PDB entry 2IO7 | X-ray diffraction, 2.70 A resolution | chains A and B

Chain A (and B):
Protein: Bifunctional glutathionylspermidine synthetase/amidase
Organism: Escherichia coli
Notes: EC 6.3.1.8, 3.5.1.78; chain B of this document is another copy of the same molecule, construct and numbering; everything in this record applies to it too
Reference sequence: P0AES0 (GSP_ECOLI); numbering as in UniProt (aligned over 1-619)
Amino-acid sequence (619 residues; numbered 1 to 619; the number before each row is that of its first residue):
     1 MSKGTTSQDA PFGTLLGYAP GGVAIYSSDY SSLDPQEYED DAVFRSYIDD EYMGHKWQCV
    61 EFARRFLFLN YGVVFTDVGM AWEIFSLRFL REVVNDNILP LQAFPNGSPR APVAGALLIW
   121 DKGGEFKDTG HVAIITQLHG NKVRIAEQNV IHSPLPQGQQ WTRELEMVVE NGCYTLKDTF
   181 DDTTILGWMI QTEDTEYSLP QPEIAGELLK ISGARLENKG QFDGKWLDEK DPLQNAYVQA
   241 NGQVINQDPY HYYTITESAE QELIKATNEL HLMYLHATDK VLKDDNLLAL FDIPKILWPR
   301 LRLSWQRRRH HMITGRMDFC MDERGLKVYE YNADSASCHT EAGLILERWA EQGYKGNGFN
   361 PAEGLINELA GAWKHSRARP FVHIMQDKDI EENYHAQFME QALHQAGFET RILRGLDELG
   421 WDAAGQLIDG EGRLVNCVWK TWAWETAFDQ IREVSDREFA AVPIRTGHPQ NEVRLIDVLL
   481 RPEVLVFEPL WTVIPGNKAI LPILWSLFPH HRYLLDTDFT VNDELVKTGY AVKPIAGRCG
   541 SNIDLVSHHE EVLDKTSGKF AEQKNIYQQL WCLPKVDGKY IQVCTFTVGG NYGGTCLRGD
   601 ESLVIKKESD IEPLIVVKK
Not modelled in the structure: 1-9, 31-44, 454-458, 616-619 (chain B: 1-11, 28-41, 454-459, 619)
Curated features (UniProtKB/Swiss-Prot):
  - region: Glu196 to Ala205 (Linker)
  - active site: Cys59 (S-(gamma-glutamyl-cysteinyl-glycyl)-cysteine intermediate)
  - binding site (glutathionylspermidine): Gln58, Arg64, Val78 to Ala81, Asn149
  - binding site (ATP): Arg316 to Asp318, Lys498, Lys533, Cys539, Gly540, Gln568 to Trp571, Gln582, Leu603 to Ile605
  - binding site (glutathione): Arg316, Ser335, Glu392, Thr446
  - binding site (Mg(2+)): Asp318, Glu330, Asn332
  - binding site (spermidine): Glu391, Asp610
  - site: His131 (Increases nucleophilicity of active site Cys), Arg316 (Transition state stabilizer)
  - modified residue: Cys59 (Cysteine sulfenic acid (-SOH))
  - mutagenesis: Cys59 (C59A: Loss of amidase activity), Cys173 (C173A: No effect on amidase activity), Arg316 (R316E: Loss of synthetase activity), Ser335 (S335A: 3.6-fold decrease in GSH affinity, 1.6-fold decrease in spermidine activity, and 1.3-fold decrease in synthetase activity), Ser337 (S337A: No effect on GSH and spermidine affinity, but 2-fold decrease in synthetase activity), Cys338 (C338A: 10-fold decrease in GSH affinity, 5-fold decrease in spermidine activity, but no effect on synthetase activity), Glu391 (E391A: 2-fold decrease in GSH affinity, 60-fold decrease in spermidine activity, and 10-fold decrease in synthetase activity), Glu392 (E392A: 33-fold decrease in GSH affinity, 13-fold decrease in spermidine activity, and 6-fold decrease in synthetase activity), Thr441 (T441A: 3-fold decrease in GSH affinity, 21-fold decrease in spermidine activity, and 17-fold decrease in synthetase activity), Arg538 (R538A: 6-fold decrease in GSH affinity, 2.4-fold decrease in spermidine activity, and 4-fold decrease in synthetase activity), Arg598 (R598A: 10-fold increase in GSH affinity, 9-fold decrease in spermidine activity, and 15-fold decrease in synthetase activity)
Ion coordination: Mg2+ site 1: Asp318, Glu330 (together with AMP-PNP); Mg2+ site 2: Glu330, Asn332 (together with AMP-PNP)
Ligand contacts: AMP-PNP (ANP; phosphoaminophosphonic acid-adenylate ester): Arg316, Asp318, Tyr329, Glu330, Asn332, Lys498, Leu515, Ala531, Lys533, Gly537, Arg538, Cys539, Gly540, Ser541, Ile543, Leu545, Gln568, Gln569, Leu570, Trp571, Cys572, Leu573, Gln582, Leu603, Val604, Ile605
Reported in the primary citation:
  - binding site for AMP-PNP: Arg316, Cys539, Gly540
  - catalytic residues: Cys59, His131, Arg316, Glu330, Ser337, Glu391 (proposed by the authors, not directly observed)
  - mutagenesis - C338A: decreased binding to spermidine
  - mutagenesis - C338A, K607A: unchanged catalytic activity
  - mutagenesis - R316E: abolished catalytic activity
  - mutagenesis - S337A, E391A, E392A, T441A, R538A, R598A: decreased catalytic activity

Interface between chain A and chain B:
Pairs across the interface (56; chain A residue first):
  Leu15(A) - Ala424(B)  hydrophobic
  Gly17(A) - Ala424(B)
  Tyr18(A) - Ala424(B)
  Tyr18(A) - Gly425(B)
  Tyr18(A) - Gln426(B)
  Tyr18(A) - Thr466(B)
  Tyr18(A) - Arg481(B)  hydrogen bond
  Tyr18(A) - Glu483(B)
  Gly21(A) - Arg300(B)
  Gly21(A) - Val462(B)  hydrogen bond (backbone-backbone)
  Gly21(A) - Ile464(B)
  Gly21(A) - Pro482(B)
  Gly22(A) - Ile464(B)
  Asp49(A) - Arg307(B)  salt bridge
  Phe68(A) - Leu303(B)
  Leu69(A) - Arg300(B)
  Asn70(A) - Pro299(B)
  Tyr71(A) - Pro299(B)
  Val93(A) - Gln306(B)
  Val94(A) - Arg302(B)
  Val94(A) - Gln306(B)
  Gln157(A) - Ala423(B)
  Gln160(A) - Ile464(B)  hydrogen bond (side chain-backbone)
  Gln160(A) - Thr466(B)  hydrogen bond
  Pro299(A) - Asn70(B)
  Pro299(A) - Tyr71(B)
  Arg300(A) - Gly21(B)
  Arg300(A) - Leu69(B)
  Leu303(A) - Phe68(B)
  Leu303(A) - Val94(B)  hydrophobic
  Gln306(A) - Val94(B)
  Arg307(A) - Asp49(B)  salt bridge
  Arg307(A) - Phe68(B)
  Ala423(A) - Gln157(B)
  Ala424(A) - Gly17(B)
  Ala424(A) - Tyr18(B)
  Gly425(A) - Tyr18(B)
  Gln426(A) - Leu15(B)
  Gln426(A) - Tyr18(B)
  Ala460(A) - Tyr71(B)  hydrogen bond (backbone-side chain)
  Ala460(A) - Ala114(B)  hydrophobic
  Ala460(A) - Gly115(B)
  Ala461(A) - Pro20(B)
  Ala461(A) - Gly21(B)
  Ala461(A) - Asn70(B)
  Val462(A) - Gly21(B)  hydrogen bond (backbone-backbone)
  Ile464(A) - Gly21(B)
  Ile464(A) - Gly22(B)
  Ile464(A) - Gln160(B)  hydrogen bond (backbone-side chain)
  Thr466(A) - Tyr18(B)
  Thr466(A) - Gln160(B)  hydrogen bond
  Gly467(A) - Gly158(B)
  Arg481(A) - Tyr18(B)  hydrogen bond
  Pro482(A) - Gly21(B)
  Pro482(A) - Gly22(B)
  Glu483(A) - Gly22(B)
Also at the interface, not in a pair above, chain A (41 interface residues in all): Leu16, Pro20, Gly72, Glu92, Ala114, Gly158, Ile296, Arg302, Leu480
Also at the interface, not in a pair above, chain B (44 interface residues in all): Ile48, Phe66, Gly72, Glu92, Val93, Thr136, Ala460, Ala461, Arg465, Gly467, Leu480

Summary:
Chain A and chain B form an interface of 41 and 44 residues respectively, with 9 hydrogen bonds and 2 salt
bridges. Polar pairs include Asp49(A)-Arg307(B), Tyr18(A)-Arg481(B) and Gln160(A)-Ile464(B). From the paper:
catalytic residues Cys59(A), His131(A) and Arg316(A) among others; S337A, E391A and E392A of chain A, among
others, reduce catalytic activity; 9 substitutions were tested in all.
Both chains are Bifunctional glutathionylspermidine synthetase/amidase (Escherichia coli). Entry 2IO7 (E. coli
Bifunctional glutathionylspermidine synthetase/amidase Incomplex with Mg2+ and AMPPNP) was determined by X-ray
diffraction (same publication as 2IO8, 2IO9 and 2IOA).
